4V9F - chains 0 and M of the 34 polymer chains in the assembly; structure by X-ray diffraction, 2.40 A resolution.

== Chain 0 ==
Molecule: 23S Ribosomal RNA
Source organism: Haloarcula marismortui
Sequence (2910 nucleotides; numbered 8 to 2917; the number before each row is that of its first residue):
     8 ACUAUGCCAG CUGGUGGAUU GCUCGGCUCA GGCGCUGAUG AAGGACGUGC CAAGCUGCGA
    68 UAAGCUGUGG GGAGCCGCAC GGAGGCGAAG AACCACAGAU UUCCGAAUGA GAAUCUCUCU
   128 AACAAUUGCU UCGCGCAAUG AGGAACCCCG AGAACUGAAA CAUCUCAGUA UCGGGAGGAA
   188 CAGAAAACGC AACGUGAUGU CGUUAGUAAC CGCGAGUGAA CGCGAUACAG CCCAAACCGA
   248 AGCCCUCACG GGCAAUGUGG UGUCAGGGCU ACCUCUCAUC AGCCGACCGU CUUCACGAAG
   308 UCUCUUGGAA UAGAGCGUGA UACAGGGUGA CAACCCCGUA CUGAAGACCA GUACGCUGUG
   368 CGGUAGUGCC AGAGUAGCGG GGGUUGGAUA UCCCUCGCGA AUAACGCAGG CAUCGACUGC
   428 GAAGGCUAAA CACAACCUGA GACCGAUAGU GAACAAGUAG UGUGAACGAA CGCUGCAAAG
   488 UACCCUCAGA AGGGAGGCGA AAUAGAGCAU GAAAUCAGUU GGCGAUCGAG CGACAGGGCA
   548 UACAAGGUCC CUUGACGAAU GACCGAGACG CGAGUCUCCA GUAAGACUCA CGGGAAGCCG
   608 AUGUUCUGUC GUACGUUUUG AAAAACGAGC CAGGGAGUGU GUCUGUAUGG CAAGUCUAAC
   668 CGGAGUAUCC GGGGAGGCAC AGGGAAACCG ACAUGGCCGC AGGGCUUUGC CCGAGGGCCG
   728 CCGUCUUCAA GGGCGGGGAG CCAUGUGGAC ACGACCCGAA UCCGGACGAU CUACGCAUGG
   788 ACAAGAUGAA GCGUGCCGAA AGGCACGUGG AAGUCUGUUA GAGUUGGUGU CCUACAAUAC
   848 CCUCUCGUGA UCUAUGUGUA GGGGUGAAAG GCCCAUCGAG UCCGGCAACA GCUGGUUCCA
   908 AUCGAAACAU GUCGAAGCAU GACCUCCGCC GAGGUAGUCU GUGAGGUAGA GCGACCGAUU
   968 GGUGUGUCCG CCUCCGAGAG GAGUCGGCCC UCCUGUCAAA CUCCAAACUU ACAGACGCUG
  1028 UUUGACGCGG GGAUUCCGGU GCGCGGGGUA AGCCUGUGUA CCAGGAGGGG AACAACCCAG
  1088 AGAUAGGUUA AGGUCCCCAA GUGUGGAUUA AGUGUAAUCC UCUGAAGGUG GUCUCGAGCC
  1148 CUAGACAGCC GGGAGGUGAG CUUAGAAGCA GCUACCCUCU AAGAAAAGCG UAACAGCUUA
  1208 CCGGCCGAGG UUUGAGGCGC CCAAAAUGAU CGGGACUCAA AUCCACCACC GAGACCUGUC
  1268 CGUACCACUC AUACUGGUAA UCGAGUAGAU UGGCGCUCUA AUUGGAUGGA AGCAGGGGCG
  1328 AGAGCUCCUG UGGACCGAUU AGUGACGAAA AUCCUGGCCA UAGUAGCAGC GAUAGUCGGG
  1388 UGAGAACCCC GACGGCCUAA UGGAUAAGGG UUCCUCAGCA CUGCUGAUCA GCUGAGGGUU
  1448 AGCCGGUCCU AAGUCUCACC GCAACUCGAC UGAGACGAAA UGGGAAACAG GUUAAUAUUC
  1508 CUGUGCCAUC AUGCAGUGAA AGUUGACGCC CUGGGGUCGA UCACGCCGGG CAUUCGCCCG
  1568 GUCGAACCGU CCAACUCCGU GGAAGCCGUA AUGGCAGGAA GCGGACGAAC GGCGGCAUAG
  1628 GGAAACGUGA UUCAACCUGG GGCCCAUGAA AAGACGAGCA UGAUGUCCGU ACCGAGAACC
  1688 GACACAGGUG UCCAUGGCGG CGAAAGCCAA GGCCUGUCGG GAGCAACCAA CGUUAGGGAA
  1748 UUCGGCAAGU UAGUCCCGUA CCUUCGGAAG AAGGGAUGCC UGCUCCGGAA CGGAGCAGGU
  1808 CGCAGUGACU CGGAAGCUCG GACUGUCUAG UAACAACAUA GGUGACCGCA AAUCCGCAAG
  1868 GACUCGUACG GUCACUGAAU CCUGCCCAGU GCAGGUAUCU GAACACCUCG UACAAGAGGA
  1928 CGAAGGACCU GUCAACGGCG GGGGUAACUA UGACCCUCUU AAGGUAGCGU AGUACCUUGC
  1988 CGCAUCAGUA GCGGCUUGCA UGAAUGGAUU AACCAGAGCU UCACUGUCCC AACGUUGGGC
  2048 CCGGUGAACU GUACAUUCCA GUGCGGAGUC UGGAGACACC CAGGGGGAAG CGAAGACCCU
  2108 AUGGAGCUUU ACUGCAGGCU GUCGCUGAGA CGUGGUCGCC GAUGUGCAGC AUAGGUAGGA
  2168 GACACUACAC AGGUACCCGC GCUAGCGGGC CACCGAGUCA ACAGUGAAAU ACUACCCGUC
  2228 GGUGACUGCG ACUCUCACUC CGGGAGGAGG ACACCGAUAG CCGGGCAGUU UGACUGGGGC
  2288 GGUACGCGCU CGAAAAGAUA UCGAGCGCGC CCUAUGGUCA UCUCAGCCGG GACAGAGACC
  2348 CGGCGAAGAG UGCAAGAGCA AAAGAUGACU UGACAGUGUU CUUCCCAACG AGGAACGCUG
  2408 ACGCGAAAGC GUGGUCUAGC GAACCAAUUA GCCUGCUUGA UGCGGGCAAU UGAUGACAGA
  2468 AAAGCUACCC UAGGGAUAAC AGAGUCGUCA CUCGCAAGAG CACAUAUCGA CCGAGUGGCU
  2528 UGCUACCUCG AUGUCGGUUC CCUCCAUCCU GCCCGUGCAG AAGCGGGCAA GGGUGAGGUU
  2588 GUUCGCCUAU UAAAGGAGGU CGUGAGCUGG GUUUAGACCG UCGUGAGACA GGUCGGCUGC
  2648 UAUCUACUGG GUGUGUAAUG GUGUCUGACA AGAACGACCG UAUAGUACGA GAGGAACUAC
  2708 GGUUGGUGGC CACUGGUGUA CCGGUUGUUC GAGAGAGCAC GUGCCGGGUA GCCACGCCAC
  2768 ACGGGGUAAG AGCUGAACGC AUCUAAGCUC GAAACCCACU UGGAAAAGAG ACACCGCCGA
  2828 GGUCCCGCGU ACAAGACGCG GUCGAUAGAC UCGGGGUGUG CGCGUCGAGG UAACGAGACG
  2888 UUAAGCCCAC GAGCACUAAC AGACCAAAGC
Not modelled in the structure: 973-995, 1953-1955, 2150-2225
Modified / non-standard residues: 1MA (6-hydro-1-methyladenosine-5'-monophosphate) at position 628, OMU (o2'-methyluridine 5'-monophosphate) at position 2587, OMG (o2'-methylguanosine-5'-monophosphate) at position 2588, UR3 (3-methyluridine-5'-monophoshate) at position 2619, PSU (pseudouridine-5'-monophosphate) at position 2621

== Chain M ==
Name: 50S ribosomal protein L15e
Source organism: Haloarcula marismortui
UniProtKB: P60618 (RL15E_HALMA); residues 0-195 here correspond to UniProt positions 1-196 (UniProt number = residue number + 1)
Sequence (196 residues; numbered 0 to 195; the number before each row is that of its first residue; numbering starts at 0):
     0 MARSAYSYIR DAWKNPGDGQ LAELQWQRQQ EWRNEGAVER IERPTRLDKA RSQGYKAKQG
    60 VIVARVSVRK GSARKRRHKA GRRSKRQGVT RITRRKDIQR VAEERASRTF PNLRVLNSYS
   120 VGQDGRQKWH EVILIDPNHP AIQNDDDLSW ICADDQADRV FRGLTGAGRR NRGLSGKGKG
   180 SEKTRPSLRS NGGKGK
Not modelled in the structure: 0

== How chain 0 and chain M interact ==
Contacting residue pairs (276; chain 0 residue first):
  U133(0) - Thr108(M)  hydrogen bond to the sugar
  U133(0) - Pro110(M)  base contact
  U134(0) - Thr108(M)  sugar contact
  U134(0) - Phe109(M)  phosphate contact
  U134(0) - Pro110(M)  sugar contact
  U134(0) - Asn111(M)  hydrogen bond to the sugar
  G135(0) - Arg39(M)  salt bridge to the phosphate
  G135(0) - Ile61(M)  phosphate contact
  G135(0) - Phe109(M)  phosphate contact
  G135(0) - Asn111(M)  hydrogen bond to the sugar
  G135(0) - Leu112(M)  sugar contact
  G135(0) - Asp135(M)  hydrogen bond to the sugar
  C136(0) - Arg39(M)  salt bridge to the phosphate
  C136(0) - Gln58(M)  hydrogen bond to the phosphate
  C136(0) - His138(M)  hydrogen bond to the sugar
  U137(0) - Gln58(M)  hydrogen bond to the phosphate
  A144(0) - Asn137(M)  sugar contact
  A145(0) - Asn111(M)  sugar contact
  A145(0) - Asn137(M)  hydrogen bond to the sugar
  C154(0) - Arg188(M)  salt bridge to the phosphate
  C155(0) - Arg161(M)  hydrogen bond to the sugar
  C155(0) - Arg171(M)  hydrogen bond to the phosphate
  C155(0) - Ser186(M)  hydrogen bond to the phosphate
  C155(0) - Arg188(M)  salt bridge to the phosphate
  C155(0) - Ser189(M)  phosphate contact
  C156(0) - Arg99(M)  hydrogen bond to the sugar
  C156(0) - Phe160(M)  sugar contact
  C156(0) - Arg161(M)  sugar contact
  C156(0) - Arg171(M)  salt bridge to the phosphate
  C156(0) - Ser186(M)  phosphate contact
  C156(0) - Leu187(M)  hydrogen bond to the phosphate
  C156(0) - Arg188(M)  hydrogen bond to the phosphate
  G157(0) - Lys95(M)  hydrogen bond to the sugar
  G157(0) - Arg99(M)  salt bridge to the phosphate
  G157(0) - Asn170(M)  phosphate contact
  G157(0) - Leu187(M)  phosphate contact
  G157(0) - Lys195(M)  salt bridge to the phosphate
  A158(0) - Arg93(M)  hydrogen bond to the phosphate
  A158(0) - Arg94(M)  salt bridge to the phosphate
  G159(0) - Lys74(M)  salt bridge to the phosphate
  G159(0) - Arg93(M)  salt bridge to the phosphate
  A160(0) - Arg81(M)  hydrogen bond to the sugar
  A160(0) - Arg85(M)  salt bridge to the phosphate
  A161(0) - Gly80(M)  sugar contact
  A161(0) - Arg81(M)  phosphate contact
  A161(0) - Arg82(M)  hydrogen bond to the phosphate
  A161(0) - Arg85(M)  phosphate contact
  A169(0) - Ser83(M)  phosphate contact
  U170(0) - Arg82(M)  salt bridge to the phosphate
  U170(0) - Ser83(M)  hydrogen bond to the phosphate
  U170(0) - Lys84(M)  hydrogen bond to the phosphate
  C171(0) - Arg82(M)  salt bridge to the phosphate
  C171(0) - Lys84(M)  phosphate contact
  U172(0) - Arg82(M)  hydrogen bond to the base
  C173(0) - Arg82(M)  base contact
  A174(0) - Arg85(M)  base contact
  G175(0) - Arg94(M)  hydrogen bond to the base
  G175(0) - Gly191(M)  sugar contact
  G175(0) - Gly192(M)  base contact
  G175(0) - Lys193(M)  sugar contact
  U176(0) - Gly191(M)  phosphate contact
  G181(0) - Arg107(M)  hydrogen bond to the sugar
  G181(0) - Phe160(M)  hydrogen bond to the base
  G182(0) - Asp157(M)  phosphate contact
  G182(0) - Arg161(M)  sugar contact
  A183(0) - Asp153(M)  phosphate contact
  A183(0) - Asp154(M)  sugar contact
  A183(0) - Ala156(M)  sugar contact
  A183(0) - Asp157(M)  sugar contact
  A183(0) - Arg161(M)  hydrogen bond to the sugar
  A187(0) - Arg161(M)  phosphate contact
  C188(0) - Asp154(M)  phosphate contact
  C188(0) - Arg161(M)  salt bridge to the phosphate
  C188(0) - Leu163(M)  phosphate contact
  C188(0) - Arg171(M)  hydrogen bond to the phosphate
  C188(0) - Pro185(M)  hydrogen bond to the sugar
  C188(0) - Ser186(M)  sugar contact
  A189(0) - Leu163(M)  phosphate contact
  A189(0) - Arg168(M)  salt bridge to the phosphate
  A189(0) - Arg171(M)  salt bridge to the phosphate
  A189(0) - Arg184(M)  hydrogen bond to the phosphate
  A189(0) - Pro185(M)  sugar contact
  G190(0) - Leu173(M)  phosphate contact
  G190(0) - Lys176(M)  phosphate contact
  G190(0) - Arg184(M)  salt bridge to the phosphate
  A191(0) - Lys176(M)  salt bridge to the phosphate
  A192(0) - Lys176(M)  hydrogen bond to the base
  A193(0) - Ser174(M)  phosphate contact
  A193(0) - Lys176(M)  phosphate contact
  A194(0) - Lys176(M)  sugar contact
  A194(0) - Gly177(M)  hydrogen bond to the sugar
  C195(0) - Gly177(M)  phosphate contact
  C195(0) - Lys178(M)  hydrogen bond to the phosphate
  A204(0) - Lys176(M)  hydrogen bond to the sugar
  U205(0) - Arg184(M)  phosphate contact
  G206(0) - Arg184(M)  phosphate contact
  G206(0) - Pro185(M)  phosphate contact
  U207(0) - Pro185(M)  phosphate contact
  A226(0) - Lys182(M)  hydrogen bond to the sugar
  A227(0) - Glu181(M)  sugar contact
  C239(0) - Asp146(M)  hydrogen bond to the sugar
  C240(0) - Asp146(M)  phosphate contact
  A241(0) - Arg50(M)  sugar contact
  A241(0) - Ser51(M)  sugar contact
  A242(0) - Ser3(M)  phosphate contact
  A242(0) - Tyr5(M)  phosphate contact
  A242(0) - Arg50(M)  salt bridge to the phosphate
  A243(0) - Ala1(M)  hydrogen bond to the phosphate
  A243(0) - Ser3(M)  phosphate contact
  C244(0) - Ala1(M)  hydrogen bond to the phosphate
  C251(0) - Gln58(M)  sugar contact
  C251(0) - His138(M)  sugar contact
  C251(0) - Pro139(M)  phosphate contact
  C251(0) - Ala140(M)  sugar contact
  C251(0) - Asn143(M)  hydrogen bond to the phosphate
  C252(0) - Pro139(M)  phosphate contact
  G259(0) - Gln58(M)  hydrogen bond to the base
  C260(0) - Gln58(M)  sugar contact
  A261(0) - Arg42(M)  salt bridge to the phosphate
  A261(0) - Ala56(M)  sugar contact
  A262(0) - Arg42(M)  salt bridge to the phosphate
  U263(0) - Arg42(M)  hydrogen bond to the sugar
  U263(0) - Leu46(M)  phosphate contact
  G264(0) - Tyr5(M)  hydrogen bond to the phosphate
  G264(0) - Leu46(M)  phosphate contact
  G264(0) - Arg50(M)  salt bridge to the phosphate
  G264(0) - Tyr54(M)  phosphate contact
  G264(0) - Ala56(M)  sugar contact
  U265(0) - Arg50(M)  salt bridge to the phosphate
  U265(0) - Lys55(M)  phosphate contact
  U265(0) - Ala56(M)  hydrogen bond to the phosphate
  U265(0) - Lys57(M)  phosphate contact
  G266(0) - Lys55(M)  salt bridge to the phosphate
  G266(0) - Lys57(M)  salt bridge to the phosphate
  G266(0) - Asp144(M)  phosphate contact
  C376(0) - Ala1(M)  hydrogen bond to the sugar
  C377(0) - Arg2(M)  phosphate contact
  A378(0) - Arg9(M)  salt bridge to the phosphate
  G379(0) - Arg9(M)  sugar contact
  G379(0) - Lys48(M)  phosphate contact
  G379(0) - Ser51(M)  hydrogen bond to the base
  A380(0) - Arg9(M)  phosphate contact
  A380(0) - Trp12(M)  sugar contact
  A380(0) - Lys13(M)  base contact
  A380(0) - Lys48(M)  salt bridge to the phosphate
  G381(0) - Lys13(M)  base contact
  G381(0) - Pro15(M)  base contact
  G381(0) - Arg45(M)  salt bridge to the phosphate
  G381(0) - Lys48(M)  salt bridge to the phosphate
  G388(0) - Arg90(M)  hydrogen bond to the sugar
  G388(0) - Thr92(M)  base contact
  G389(0) - Arg90(M)  salt bridge to the phosphate
  G389(0) - Thr92(M)  base contact
  G390(0) - Lys84(M)  salt bridge to the phosphate
  G390(0) - Arg94(M)  hydrogen bond to the sugar
  G390(0) - Lys195(M)  hydrogen bond to the base
  U391(0) - Lys84(M)  phosphate contact
  U391(0) - Arg85(M)  salt bridge to the phosphate
  U391(0) - Lys193(M)  hydrogen bond to the sugar
  U391(0) - Lys195(M)  sugar contact
  U392(0) - Lys182(M)  sugar contact
  U392(0) - Lys193(M)  sugar contact
  G393(0) - Glu181(M)  base contact
  G393(0) - Lys182(M)  hydrogen bond to the base
  G393(0) - Lys193(M)  phosphate contact
  G394(0) - Lys178(M)  base contact
  G394(0) - Gly179(M)  base contact
  G394(0) - Glu181(M)  hydrogen bond to the base
  G394(0) - Lys182(M)  hydrogen bond to the base
  U398(0) - Gly179(M)  hydrogen bond to the sugar
  C399(0) - Gly172(M)  phosphate contact
  C399(0) - Lys178(M)  phosphate contact
  C399(0) - Gly179(M)  sugar contact
  C399(0) - Thr183(M)  sugar contact
  C399(0) - Gly194(M)  hydrogen bond to the sugar
  C399(0) - Lys195(M)  base contact
  C400(0) - Arg94(M)  hydrogen bond to the sugar
  C400(0) - Arg169(M)  phosphate contact
  C400(0) - Asn170(M)  hydrogen bond to the phosphate
  C400(0) - Gly172(M)  phosphate contact
  C400(0) - Lys195(M)  sugar contact
  C401(0) - Thr92(M)  hydrogen bond to the base
  C401(0) - Arg93(M)  hydrogen bond to the sugar
  C401(0) - Arg94(M)  sugar contact
  C401(0) - Asp96(M)  phosphate contact
  C401(0) - Asn170(M)  hydrogen bond to the phosphate
  U402(0) - Gly70(M)  hydrogen bond to the phosphate
  U402(0) - Ser71(M)  sugar contact
  U402(0) - Thr92(M)  sugar contact
  U402(0) - Asp96(M)  phosphate contact
  U402(0) - Ile97(M)  hydrogen bond to the phosphate
  C403(0) - Lys69(M)  phosphate contact
  C403(0) - Gly70(M)  hydrogen bond to the phosphate
  C403(0) - Lys127(M)  salt bridge to the phosphate
  G404(0) - Lys69(M)  salt bridge to the phosphate
  G404(0) - Gln122(M)  hydrogen bond to the phosphate
  A407(0) - Asn14(M)  phosphate contact
  U409(0) - Lys13(M)  hydrogen bond to the base
  G416(0) - Lys178(M)  salt bridge to the phosphate
  G417(0) - Lys178(M)  salt bridge to the phosphate
  G431(0) - Lys48(M)  salt bridge to the phosphate
  G431(0) - Ser51(M)  sugar contact
  G431(0) - Gln52(M)  hydrogen bond to the phosphate
  G431(0) - Asn116(M)  hydrogen bond to the phosphate
  G432(0) - Asn116(M)  phosphate contact
  G432(0) - Trp149(M)  hydrogen bond to the sugar
  G432(0) - Gly165(M)  hydrogen bond to the phosphate
  C433(0) - Trp149(M)  sugar contact
  C433(0) - Arg158(M)  salt bridge to the phosphate
  C433(0) - Arg168(M)  salt bridge to the phosphate
  U434(0) - Gln155(M)  hydrogen bond to the phosphate
  C770(0) - Ala79(M)  phosphate contact
  C770(0) - Gly80(M)  hydrogen bond to the phosphate
  C770(0) - Arg81(M)  hydrogen bond to the phosphate
  G771(0) - Ala79(M)  phosphate contact
  G771(0) - Arg81(M)  salt bridge to the phosphate
  G869(0) - Lys78(M)  sugar contact
  G870(0) - Lys78(M)  salt bridge to the phosphate
  C1467(0) - Gly35(M)  phosphate contact
  C1467(0) - Ala36(M)  hydrogen bond to the phosphate
  G1468(0) - Ala36(M)  phosphate contact
  C1469(0) - Arg68(M)  salt bridge to the phosphate
  C1469(0) - Arg73(M)  salt bridge to the phosphate
  C1469(0) - Arg104(M)  salt bridge to the phosphate
  A1470(0) - Arg68(M)  salt bridge to the phosphate
  A1470(0) - Ala72(M)  phosphate contact
  A1470(0) - Arg73(M)  hydrogen bond to the phosphate
  A1470(0) - Arg93(M)  salt bridge to the phosphate
  A1470(0) - Lys95(M)  hydrogen bond to the sugar
  A1470(0) - Val100(M)  phosphate contact
  A1471(0) - Val100(M)  phosphate contact
  A1471(0) - Arg104(M)  salt bridge to the phosphate
  A1471(0) - Arg107(M)  phosphate contact
  C1472(0) - Arg107(M)  salt bridge to the phosphate
  G1863(0) - Arg75(M)  phosphate contact
  C1864(0) - Arg73(M)  sugar contact
  C1864(0) - Lys74(M)  sugar contact
  C1864(0) - Arg75(M)  salt bridge to the phosphate
  A1865(0) - Arg73(M)  sugar contact
  G2121(0) - Arg76(M)  base contact
  G2121(0) - Ser83(M)  sugar contact
  G2121(0) - Gln86(M)  hydrogen bond to the base
  C2122(0) - Arg76(M)  hydrogen bond to the base
  C2122(0) - Gln86(M)  hydrogen bond to the sugar
  C2122(0) - Gly87(M)  phosphate contact
  C2122(0) - Val88(M)  phosphate contact
  A2123(0) - Arg76(M)  hydrogen bond to the sugar
  A2123(0) - Gly87(M)  phosphate contact
  A2123(0) - Val88(M)  hydrogen bond to the phosphate
  A2123(0) - Thr89(M)  hydrogen bond to the phosphate
  G2131(0) - Gly124(M)  hydrogen bond to the base
  C2132(0) - Asp123(M)  sugar contact
  C2132(0) - Gly124(M)  hydrogen bond to the sugar
  U2133(0) - Trp25(M)  phosphate contact
  C2243(0) - Trp25(M)  sugar contact
  A2244(0) - Trp25(M)  sugar contact
  A2244(0) - Gln29(M)  sugar contact
  A2244(0) - Arg32(M)  hydrogen bond to the phosphate
  C2245(0) - Gln29(M)  phosphate contact
  C2245(0) - Arg32(M)  salt bridge to the phosphate
  C2261(0) - Arg125(M)  hydrogen bond to the base
  C2262(0) - Arg125(M)  hydrogen bond to the sugar
  G2263(0) - Lys69(M)  sugar contact
  G2263(0) - Gly70(M)  phosphate contact
  G2263(0) - Arg73(M)  sugar contact
  A2264(0) - Gly70(M)  phosphate contact
  A2264(0) - Ser71(M)  hydrogen bond to the phosphate
  A2266(0) - Arg90(M)  salt bridge to the phosphate
  G2272(0) - Arg76(M)  base contact
  C2273(0) - Arg76(M)  hydrogen bond to the base
  A2274(0) - His77(M)  hydrogen bond to the sugar
  A2274(0) - Gly80(M)  phosphate contact
  A2274(0) - Arg81(M)  hydrogen bond to the sugar
  A2274(0) - Gln86(M)  hydrogen bond to the base
  G2275(0) - Gly80(M)  phosphate contact
  G2275(0) - Arg81(M)  sugar contact
Also at the interface, not in a pair above, chain 0 (124 interface residues in all): U146, G184, G225, C250, A288, A430, G2124, U2265
Also at the interface, not in a pair above, chain M (124 interface residues in all): Val37, Gly59, Ser66, Ile91, Glu103, Ser119, Asp145, Gly162

== In short ==
The chain 0/chain M interface involves 124 residues from each chain, with 88 hydrogen bonds and 51 salt
bridges. Polar contacts include U172(0)-Arg82(M), G175(0)-Arg94(M) and G181(0)-Phe160(M).
Here chain 0 is 23S Ribosomal RNA and chain M is 50S ribosomal protein L15e, both from Haloarcula marismortui.
Entry 4V9F (The re-refined crystal structure of the Haloarcula marismortui large ribosomal subunit at 2.4
Angstrom resolution: more ...) was determined by X-ray diffraction.
